4NZU - chains L and H; structure by X-ray diffraction, 1.20 A resolution.

# Chain L
Protein: 13PL heavy chain
From: Homo sapiens
Notes: fragment: Fab
Chain sequence (211 residues; each row starts with the number of its first residue):
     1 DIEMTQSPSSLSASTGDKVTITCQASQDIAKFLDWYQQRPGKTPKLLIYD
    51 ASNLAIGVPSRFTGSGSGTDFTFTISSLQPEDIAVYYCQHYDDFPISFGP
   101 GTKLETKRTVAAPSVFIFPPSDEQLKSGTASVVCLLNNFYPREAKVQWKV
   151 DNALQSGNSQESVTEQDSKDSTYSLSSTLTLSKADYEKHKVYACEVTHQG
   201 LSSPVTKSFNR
Disulfide bonds: Cys-23/Cys-88, Cys-134/Cys-194

# Chain H
Protein: 13PL light chain
From: Homo sapiens
Notes: fragment: Fab
Chain sequence (225 residues; row label = number of the first residue in the row; note: 14 numbers in that range are skipped by the numbering (no residue carries them; nothing is unmodelled there); a row labelled like 82A-82C holds insertion residues (82A, then the next letters in order)):
     1 AVSLVESGGGTVEPGSTLRLSCAASGFTFGSYAFHWVRQAPGDGLEWVAF
    51 IS
   52A Y
    53 NGSSKYYASFVSGRFTISRDNSSNTLSLQM
82A-82C NSL
    83 KASDTAVYYCARAPDCAD
100A-100H ADCHKGAF
   101 GYWGQGTLVTVSSASTKGPSVFPLAPSSK
   132 TSSGGTAALGCLVKDYFPEPVTV
   156 SW
   162 NSGALTSG
   171 VHTFPAVLQS
   182 SGLYSLSSVVTVPSSSLGT
   203 Q
   205 TYICNVNHKPSNTKVDKKV
   226 EP
Disordered / not traced: 132-133
Disulfide bonds: Cys-22/Cys-92, Cys-98/Cys-100C, Cys-142/Cys-208

# Chain L / chain H interface
Residue-residue contacts - 69 pairs, chain L then chain H:
  Asp-1(L) with Ser-61(H), hydrogen bond
  Asp-34(L) with Gly-100F(H); Ala-100G(H)
  Tyr-36(L) with Ala-100G(H); Phe-100H(H), hydrogen bond (side chain-backbone)
  Gln-38(L) with Gln-39(H), hydrogen bond
  Thr-43(L) with Trp-103(H); Gly-104(H)
  Pro-44(L) with Leu-45(H), hydrophobic; Trp-103(H)
  Leu-46(L) with Pro-96(H), hydrophobic; Phe-100H(H)
  Asp-50(L) with Lys-100E(H), salt bridge
  Tyr-87(L) with Gln-39(H); Asp-43(H); Gly-44(H); Leu-45(H), hydrophobic
  Gln-89(L) with Gly-100F(H), hydrogen bond (side chain-backbone); Phe-100H(H)
  Tyr-91(L) with Lys-100E(H); Gly-100F(H)
  Phe-94(L) with Trp-47(H), hydrophobic; Phe-50(H), hydrophobic; Tyr-58(H), hydrophobic
  Pro-95(L) with Trp-47(H), hydrophobic
  Ile-96(L) with His-35(H); Trp-47(H)
  Phe-98(L) with Val-37(H), hydrophobic; Leu-45(H); Trp-47(H); Phe-100H(H), hydrophobic
  Phe-116(L) with Thr-137(H); Ala-139(H), hydrophobic
  Phe-118(L) with Leu-124(H); Ala-125(H); Ala-139(H)
  Pro-119(L) with Ala-125(H); Ser-127(H)
  Ser-121(L) with Phe-122(H); Pro-123(H)
  Glu-123(L) with Pro-123(H); Lys-221(H), salt bridge
  Gln-124(L) with Phe-122(H); Lys-145(H)
  Ser-131(L) with Leu-143(H); Lys-145(H)
  Val-133(L) with Leu-124(H), hydrophobic
  Leu-135(L) with Ala-139(H), hydrophobic; Phe-174(H), hydrophobic; Val-190(H), hydrophobic
  Asn-137(L) with His-172(H); Thr-192(H)
  Asn-138(L) with His-172(H), hydrogen bond
  Gln-160(L) with Val-177(H); Leu-178(H), hydrogen bond (side chain-backbone); Gln-179(H)
  Glu-161(L) with Val-177(H)
  Ser-162(L) with Phe-174(H); Pro-175(H), hydrogen bond (side chain-backbone)
  Val-163(L) with Pro-175(H)
  Thr-164(L) with Phe-174(H)
  Ser-174(L) with His-172(H), hydrogen bond; Phe-174(H)
  Leu-175(L) with Phe-174(H)
  Ser-176(L) with Phe-174(H); Ser-188(H), hydrogen bond
  Phe-209(L) with Ser-127(H)
  Asn-210(L) with Lys-129(H), hydrogen bond (backbone-side chain)
  Arg-211(L) with Lys-129(H), hydrogen bond (backbone-side chain)
Also at the interface, not in a pair above, chain L (42 interface residues in all): Lys-42, Tyr-49, Ile-117, Thr-129, Thr-178
Also at the interface, not in a pair above, chain H (47 interface residues in all): Glu-46, Tyr-59, Ala-60, Tyr-91, Gly-101, Gln-105, Pro-126, Ala-138, Leu-140, Thr-173

# Summary
Chain L and chain H form an interface of 42 and 47 residues respectively, with 11 hydrogen bonds and 2 salt
bridges. Among the polar pairs are Asp-50(L)/Lys-100E(H), Glu-123(L)/Lys-221(H) and Asp-1(L)/Ser-61(H).
Here chain L is 13PL heavy chain and chain H is 13PL light chain, both from Homo sapiens. Entry 4NZU (Crystal
structure of the primary monoclonal antibody 13PL Fab' from a multiple myeloma patient) was determined by
X-ray diffraction (same publication as 4NZR and 4NZT).
